4FG6 - chains C and D of the 3 polymer chains in the assembly; structure by X-ray diffraction, 3.02 A resolution.

== Chain C ==
Name: Fab fragment (Heavy chain)
Organism: Mus musculus
Notes: antibody fragment or engineered binder
Sequence (222 residues; row label = number of the first residue in the row):
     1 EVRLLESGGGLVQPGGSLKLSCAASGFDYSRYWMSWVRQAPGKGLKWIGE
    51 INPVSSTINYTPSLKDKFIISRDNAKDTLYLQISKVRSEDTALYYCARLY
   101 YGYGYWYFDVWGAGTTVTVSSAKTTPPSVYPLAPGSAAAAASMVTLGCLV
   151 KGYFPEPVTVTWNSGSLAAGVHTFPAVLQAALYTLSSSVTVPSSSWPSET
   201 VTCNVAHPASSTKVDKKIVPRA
Not modelled in the structure: 1
Cystine bridges: Cys22-Cys96, Cys148-Cys203

== Chain D ==
Name: Fab fragment (Light chain)
Organism: Mus musculus
Notes: antibody fragment or engineered binder
Sequence (211 residues; row label = number of the first residue in the row):
     1 DIVLTQSPAIMSAAPGDKVTMTCSASSSVSYIHWYQQKSGTSPKRWIYDT
    51 SKLTSGVPVRFSGSGSGTSYSLTINTMEAEDAATYYCQQWSSHPQTFGGG
   101 TKLEILRADAAPTVSIFPPSSEQLTSGGASVVCFLNNFYPKDINVKWKID
   151 GSERQNGVLNSWTDQDSKDSTYSMSSTLTLTKDEYERHNSYTCEATHKTS
   201 TSPIVKSFNRA
Cystine bridges: Cys23-Cys87, Cys133-Cys193

== Interface between chain C and chain D ==
Residue-residue contacts (73):
  Gln39(C) with Gln37(D), hydrogen bond; Tyr86(D), hydrogen bond
  Lys43(C) with Tyr86(D)
  Leu45(C) with Phe97(D), hydrophobic
  Trp47(C) with His93(D); Pro94(D), hydrophobic; Gln95(D)
  Glu50(C) with Trp90(D); His93(D)
  Tyr95(C) with Gln37(D), hydrogen bond; Thr41(D); Pro43(D)
  Leu99(C) with Trp90(D), hydrophobic
  Gly102(C) with Asp49(D)
  Tyr103(C) with Tyr31(D), hydrophobic; Asp49(D), hydrogen bond (backbone-side chain); Lys52(D)
  Tyr105(C) with Ser30(D); Tyr31(D), hydrophobic; His33(D), hydrogen bond (backbone-side chain); Ser91(D)
  Trp106(C) with His33(D), hydrogen bond (backbone-side chain); Gln88(D); Trp90(D)
  Tyr107(C) with His33(D); Tyr35(D); Arg45(D), hydrogen bond; Gln88(D)
  Phe108(C) with Tyr35(D), hydrogen bond (backbone-side chain); Gln88(D); Gln95(D); Phe97(D), hydrophobic
  Asp109(C) with Arg45(D), salt bridge
  Trp111(C) with Tyr35(D); Pro43(D); Phe97(D), hydrophobic
  Gly112(C) with Ser42(D)
  Tyr130(C) with Ser120(D); Gln123(D); Ser126(D)
  Pro131(C) with Ser120(D); Glu122(D)
  Leu132(C) with Phe117(D); Val132(D), hydrophobic; Phe134(D), hydrophobic
  Ala133(C) with Phe117(D)
  Gly135(C) with Pro118(D)
  Thr145(C) with Ser115(D); Phe117(D)
  Leu149(C) with Ser130(D)
  Lys151(C) with Gln123(D); Ser130(D); Thr179(D)
  His172(C) with Asn137(D); Asp166(D); Ser173(D), hydrogen bond
  Phe174(C) with Phe134(D), hydrophobic; Ser161(D); Thr163(D); Ser173(D); Met174(D); Ser175(D)
  Pro175(C) with Ser161(D), hydrogen bond (backbone-side chain); Trp162(D)
  Val177(C) with Leu159(D), hydrophobic; Asn160(D)
  Gln179(C) with Leu159(D)
  Ser186(C) with Phe134(D); Ser175(D), hydrogen bond
  Ser188(C) with Phe134(D); Asn136(D), hydrogen bond
  Lys216(C) with Glu122(D), salt bridge
  Arg221(C) with Pro118(D)
Also at the interface, not in a pair above, chain C (43 interface residues in all): Val37, Gly44, Asn59, Pro62, Ala113, Pro134, Leu146, Thr173, Ser187, Thr190
Also at the interface, not in a pair above, chain D (45 interface residues in all): Tyr48, Ile116, Pro119, Thr177

== Summary ==
43 residues of chain C face 45 of chain D across their interface; the contacts include 12 hydrogen bonds and 2
salt bridges. Among the polar pairs are Asp109(C)-Arg45(D), Lys216(C)-Glu122(D) and Gln39(C)-Gln37(D).
Here chain C is Fab fragment (Heavy chain) and chain D is Fab fragment (Light chain), both from Mus musculus.
Entry 4FG6 (Structure of EcCLC E148A mutant in Glutamate) was determined by X-ray diffraction.
